Entry 8OV1 (X-ray diffraction, 1.67 A resolution); this record covers chains A and B.

== Chain A ==
Name: 2'-O-methyltransferase nsp16
From: Severe acute respiratory syndrome coronavirus 2
Notes: EC 2.1.1.57
Reference sequence: P0DTD1 (R1AB_SARS2); numbering as in UniProt (aligned over 6799-7096)
Chain sequence (304 residues; each row starts with the number of its first residue):
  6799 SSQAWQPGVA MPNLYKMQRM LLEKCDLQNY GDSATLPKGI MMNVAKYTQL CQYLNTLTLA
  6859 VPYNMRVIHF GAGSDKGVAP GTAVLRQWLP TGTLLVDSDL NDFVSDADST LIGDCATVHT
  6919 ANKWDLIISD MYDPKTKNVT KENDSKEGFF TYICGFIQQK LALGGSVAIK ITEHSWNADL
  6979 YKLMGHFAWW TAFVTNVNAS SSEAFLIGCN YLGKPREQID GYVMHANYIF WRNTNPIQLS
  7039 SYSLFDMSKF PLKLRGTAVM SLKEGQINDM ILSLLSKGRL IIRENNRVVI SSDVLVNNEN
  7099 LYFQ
Unresolved in the structure: 7100-7102
Sequence notes: expression tag (7097-7102)
Swiss-Prot annotation at these positions:
  - active site: Lys6844, Asp6928, Lys6968, Glu7001
  - mutagenesis: Asp6928 (D6928A: Complete loss of virus replication in human respiratory cells), Lys6968 (K6968A: Complete loss of virus replication in human respiratory cells)
Ligand contacts: ADP / S-adenosylmethionine: Asn6841, Tyr6845, Gly6869, Ala6870, Gly6871, Ser6872, Pro6878, Gly6879, Asp6897, Leu6898, Asn6899, Gly6911, Asp6912, Cys6913, Asp6928, Met6929, Tyr6930, Pro6932, Phe6947, Lys6968
What the authors report for this chain:
  - binding site for the ligand ADP: Lys6968

== Chain B ==
Name: Non-structural protein 10
From: Severe acute respiratory syndrome coronavirus 2
Reference sequence: P0DTD1 (R1AB_SARS2); residue numbers follow UniProt; this construct covers 4254-4392
Chain sequence (140 residues; each row starts with the number of its first residue):
  4253 GAGNATEVPA NSTVLSFCAF AVDAAKAYKD YLASGGQPIT NCVKMLCTHT GTGQAITVTP
  4313 EANMDQESFG GASCCLYCRC HIDHPNPKGF CDLKGKYVQI PTTCANDPVG FTLKNTVCTV
  4373 CGMWKGYGCS CDQLREPMLQ
Unresolved in the structure: 4253-4270, 4387-4392
Sequence notes: expression tag (4253)
Swiss-Prot annotation at these positions:
  - binding site (Zn(2+)): Cys4327, Cys4330, His4336, Cys4343, Cys4370, Cys4373, Cys4381, Cys4383
  - site: Gln4392 (Cleavage)
Ion coordination: Zn2+ site 1: Cys4327, Cys4330, His4336, Cys4343; Zn2+ site 2: Cys4370, Cys4373, Cys4381, Cys4383

== How chain A and chain B interact ==
Pairs across the interface (43; chain A residue first):
  Lys6836(A) - Lys4296(B)  hydrogen bond (backbone-side chain)
  Gly6837(A) - Lys4296(B)
  Ile6838(A) - Lys4296(B)
  Ile6838(A) - Met4297(B)
  Ile6838(A) - Leu4298(B)  hydrophobic
  Met6839(A) - Asn4293(B)
  Met6839(A) - Cys4294(B)
  Val6842(A) - Val4295(B)  hydrophobic
  Val6842(A) - Lys4296(B)
  Thr6846(A) - Leu4298(B)
  Lys6874(A) - Asn4293(B)  hydrogen bond
  Val6876(A) - Asn4293(B)
  Val6876(A) - Val4295(B)  hydrophobic
  Val6876(A) - Ser4325(B)
  Val6876(A) - Arg4331(B)
  Pro6878(A) - Val4295(B)  hydrophobic
  Ala6881(A) - Met4297(B)
  Ala6881(A) - Tyr4349(B)  hydrogen bond (backbone-side chain)
  Val6882(A) - Met4297(B)
  Arg6884(A) - Gly4347(B)  hydrogen bond (side chain-backbone)
  Arg6884(A) - Tyr4349(B)
  Gln6885(A) - Met4297(B)
  Gln6885(A) - Leu4298(B)  hydrogen bond (side chain-backbone)
  Gln6885(A) - Pro4312(B)
  Gln6885(A) - Tyr4349(B)  hydrogen bond (backbone-side chain)
  Thr6889(A) - Val4310(B)
  Asp6900(A) - His4333(B)
  Val6902(A) - Cys4330(B)
  Val6902(A) - Arg4331(B)
  Val6902(A) - His4333(B)
  Ser6903(A) - Ala4324(B)
  Ser6903(A) - Lys4346(B)  hydrogen bond (backbone-side chain)
  Asp6904(A) - Gly4322(B)
  Asp6904(A) - Gly4323(B)  hydrogen bond (side chain-backbone)
  Asp6904(A) - Ala4324(B)  hydrogen bond (side chain-backbone)
  Asp6904(A) - Lys4346(B)
  Asp6904(A) - Gly4347(B)  hydrogen bond (side chain-backbone)
  Asp6904(A) - Lys4348(B)
  Ala6905(A) - Lys4346(B)
  Leu7042(A) - Leu4298(B)  hydrophobic
  Met7045(A) - Leu4298(B)
  Met7045(A) - Thr4300(B)
  Ser7046(A) - Thr4300(B)
Also at the interface, not in a pair above, chain A (24 interface residues in all): Pro6835, Ala6843
Also at the interface, not in a pair above, chain B (23 interface residues in all): Cys4299, Thr4311, Leu4345

== Summary ==
Chain A and chain B form an interface of 24 and 23 residues respectively, with 10 hydrogen bonds. Polar pairs
include Lys6836(A)-Lys4296(B), Lys6874(A)-Asn4293(B) and Ala6881(A)-Tyr4349(B). Bound to chain A: ADP /
S-adenosylmethionine. The paper reports a binding site for the ligand ADP at Lys6968(A).
Here chain A is 2'-O-methyltransferase nsp16 and chain B is Non-structural protein 10, both from Severe acute
respiratory syndrome coronavirus 2. Entry 8OV1 (SARS-CoV-2 nsp10-16 methyltransferase in complex with ADP) was
determined by X-ray diffraction (same publication as 8BSD, 8BZV, 8C5M, 8OSX, 8OT0, 8OTO and 8 further
entries).
